6VKL - chains B and D of the 8 polymer chains in the assembly; structure by electron microscopy, 15.00 A resolution (very low resolution: no residue pairs are listed; an interface is given only as per-side residue counts).

# Chain B
Molecule: Exocyst complex component SEC5
Source organism: Saccharomyces cerevisiae (strain ATCC 204508 / S288c)
UniProt: P89102 (SEC5_YEAST); residue numbers follow UniProt; this construct covers 1-971
Chain sequence (971 residues; numbered 1 to 971; the number before each row is that of its first residue):
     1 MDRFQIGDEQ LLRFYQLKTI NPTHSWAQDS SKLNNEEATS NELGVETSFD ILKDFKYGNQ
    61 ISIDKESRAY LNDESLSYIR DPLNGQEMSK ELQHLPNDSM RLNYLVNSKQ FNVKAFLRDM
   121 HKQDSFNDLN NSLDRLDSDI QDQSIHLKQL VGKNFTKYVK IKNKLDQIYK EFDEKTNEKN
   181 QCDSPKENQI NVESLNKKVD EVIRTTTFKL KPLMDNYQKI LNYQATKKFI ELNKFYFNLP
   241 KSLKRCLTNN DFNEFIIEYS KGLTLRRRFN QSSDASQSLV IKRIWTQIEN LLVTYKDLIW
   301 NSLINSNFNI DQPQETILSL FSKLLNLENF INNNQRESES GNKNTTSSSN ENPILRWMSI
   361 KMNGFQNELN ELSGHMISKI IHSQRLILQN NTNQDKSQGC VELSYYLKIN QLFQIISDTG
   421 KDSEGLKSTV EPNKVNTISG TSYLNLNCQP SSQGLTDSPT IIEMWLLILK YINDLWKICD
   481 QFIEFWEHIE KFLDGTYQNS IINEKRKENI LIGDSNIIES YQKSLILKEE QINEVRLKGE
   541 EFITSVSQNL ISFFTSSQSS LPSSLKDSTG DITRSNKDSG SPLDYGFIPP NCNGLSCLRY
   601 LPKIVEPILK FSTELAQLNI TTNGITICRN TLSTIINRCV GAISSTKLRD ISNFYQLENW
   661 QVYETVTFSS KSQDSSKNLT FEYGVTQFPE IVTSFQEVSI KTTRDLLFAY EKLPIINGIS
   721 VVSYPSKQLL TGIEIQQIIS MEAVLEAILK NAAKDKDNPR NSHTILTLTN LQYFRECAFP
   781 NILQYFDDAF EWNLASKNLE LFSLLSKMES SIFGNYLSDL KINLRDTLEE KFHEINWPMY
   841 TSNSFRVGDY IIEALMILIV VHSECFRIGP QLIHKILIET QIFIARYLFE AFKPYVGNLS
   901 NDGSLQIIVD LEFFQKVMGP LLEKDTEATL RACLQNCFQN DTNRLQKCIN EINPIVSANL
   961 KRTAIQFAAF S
Not modelled in the structure: 33-64, 332-342

# Chain D
Molecule: Exocyst complex component SEC8
Source organism: Saccharomyces cerevisiae (strain ATCC 204508 / S288c)
UniProt: P32855 (SEC8_YEAST); residues 1-1065 here = UniProt positions 1-1065
Chain sequence (1065 residues; numbered 1 to 1065; the number before each row is that of its first residue):
     1 MDYLKPAQKG RRRGLSINSL SETQQSAMNS SLDHLQNDLN RINLQWNRIL SDNTNPLELA
    61 LAFLDDTSVG LGHRYEEFNQ LKSQIGSHLQ DVVNEHSQVF NTNVASYGKA VSSIMQAQEQ
   121 TLNLKNCLKE ANEKITTDKG SLQELNDNNL KYTKMIDVLV NIEELLQIPE KIEENIRKEN
   181 FHQVQILLER GFILMNNKSL KTVEILKPIN QQLELQEHLL FNNLIEEIHD IMYSKSNKTN
   241 FTRVTNNDIF KIISISHNGF TSLENYLYNI VNIDIMEHSK TINKNLEQFI HDQSLNKGNI
   301 MLQENAATQA PLAPSRNQEN EGFNRIGFLL KTINNINKLP VAFNIITERA KEEIHNIIVK
   361 STESIRSKHP SLLKMATSLK NDNHFGLPVQ DILSIILREC FWEIFLKLLY AIQCHRAIFE
   421 MSNILQPTSS AKPAFKFNKI WGKLLDEIEL LLVRYINDPE LISSNNGSIK PINGATNNAP
   481 TLPKRKNPKI FSLEYNIEDN SSVKDQAFEL KALLKDIFPG FSVSSNMDLD SIYVKDESFE
   541 QDEPLVPPSV FNMKVILDPF LLFTQSTSTI VPSVLTQNTI SSLTFFDDYM NKSFLPKIQM
   601 TMDYLFTVEV ESNNPYALEL SDENHNIFKT ALDFQRLFYN LLNVFNTANT FREKISYCIL
   661 DLLNHFYNYY LGLFNSLIGT SDRHLTRKII TAWLQNGILM DQEQKILNGD ETLFHEESIE
   721 LFKEIPHFYQ AGKGLSKSDL FNNLTLDTIL QFSASVLWIL NWLPGLKKAI NIDEVSQEPM
   781 LDADRLRSSW TFSESMDLNY SNPSSSPNSL GNLKILLDDK ASKKFDETID GFKTLKFKLI
   841 TILRFNIRAL CIYDIGSFFQ NTKIWNMDVG SIELDQNIAS LISELRRTES KLKQQLPEKE
   901 KNSIFIGLDI VNNYALIKGA KSIKVLNHNG IKKMLRNVNV LQHAYRNLSS EPSKINMNVT
   961 MNFYSLCGSS EAELFEYIKD NELPHCSVED LKTILRLQFS EEMHRQLKRQ STSSTKGSIK
  1021 PSNKRYTEAL EKLSNLEKEQ SKEGARTKIG KLKSKLNAVH TANEK
Not modelled in the structure: 1-21, 298-317, 475-497, 527-545, 1010-1037

# Interface between chain B and chain D
At this resolution (15 A) residue pairs are not listed: 26 residues of chain B and 27 of chain D lie at the interface.

# Overview
Chain B and chain D form an interface of 26 and 27 residues respectively.
Here chain B is Exocyst complex component SEC5 and chain D is Exocyst complex component SEC8, both from
Saccharomyces cerevisiae (strain ATCC 204508 / S288c). Entry 6VKL (Negative stain reconstruction of the yeast
exocyst octameric complex) was determined by electron microscopy.
